PDB entry 6ZTZ | electron microscopy, 6.50 A resolution (low resolution: residue-level contacts below are approximate; hydrogen-bond / salt-bridge calls are withheld) | chains L and M of the 11 polymer chains in the assembly

# Chain L (and M)
Protein: Outer capsid protein mu-1
Organism: Reovirus sp
Notes: chain M of this document is another copy of the same molecule, construct and numbering; everything in this record applies to it too
UniProtKB: P11077 (MU1_REOVL); residue numbers follow UniProt; this construct covers 10-71, 97-675
Sequence (641 residues; numbered 10 to 675; 25 numbers in that range are skipped by the numbering (no residue carries them; nothing is unmodelled there); the number before each row is that of its first residue):
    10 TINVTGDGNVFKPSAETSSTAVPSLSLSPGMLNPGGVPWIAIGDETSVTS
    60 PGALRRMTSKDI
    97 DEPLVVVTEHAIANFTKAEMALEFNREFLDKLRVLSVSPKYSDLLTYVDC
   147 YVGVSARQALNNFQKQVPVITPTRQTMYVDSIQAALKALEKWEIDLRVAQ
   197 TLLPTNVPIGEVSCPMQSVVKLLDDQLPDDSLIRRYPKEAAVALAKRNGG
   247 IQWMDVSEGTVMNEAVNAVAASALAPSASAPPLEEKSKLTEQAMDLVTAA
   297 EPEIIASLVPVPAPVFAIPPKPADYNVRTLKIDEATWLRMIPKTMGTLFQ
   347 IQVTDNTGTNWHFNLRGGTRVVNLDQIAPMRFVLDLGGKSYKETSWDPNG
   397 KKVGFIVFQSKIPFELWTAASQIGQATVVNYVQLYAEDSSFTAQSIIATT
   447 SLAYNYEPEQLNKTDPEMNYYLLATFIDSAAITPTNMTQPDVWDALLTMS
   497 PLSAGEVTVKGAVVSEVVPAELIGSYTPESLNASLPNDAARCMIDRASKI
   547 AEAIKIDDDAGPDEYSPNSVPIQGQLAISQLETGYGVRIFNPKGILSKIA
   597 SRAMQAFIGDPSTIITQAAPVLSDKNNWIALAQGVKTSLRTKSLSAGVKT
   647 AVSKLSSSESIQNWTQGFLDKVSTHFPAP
Sequence notes: conflict L344 (Pro in P11077), F359 (Leu in P11077)

# Interface between chain L and chain M
Pairs across the interface (126; chain L residue first):
  V31(L) with G39(M)
  P32(L) with P38(M); G39(M)
  S33(L) with G39(M)
  L34(L) with G39(M); M40(M)
  K113(L) with G39(M); M40(M)
  M116(L) with G44(M); G45(M); V150(M); Q154(M)
  E119(L) with V150(M); Q154(M)
  F120(L) with V150(M)
  R122(L) with S151(M); R153(M); Q154(M); N157(M)
  E123(L) with P60(M)
  K127(L) with T58(M)
  V133(L) with N157(M)
  S134(L) with Q154(M); N157(M)
  K136(L) with N157(M)
  M258(L) with D97(M); P99(M)
  E260(L) with V46(M); R65(M)
  A261(L) with R65(M)
  V262(L) with N42(M); P43(M); G45(M); V46(M)
  N263(L) with N42(M)
  V265(L) with F111(M); Q171(M)
  A266(L) with L41(M)
  S268(L) with Q171(M)
  A271(L) with Q179(M)
  P272(L) with Q179(M)
  S273(L) with Q179(M); K183(M)
  A274(L) with K183(M)
  S275(L) with K183(M)
  E280(L) with L36(M); P38(M)
  S283(L) with S33(M); L36(M)
  K284(L) with L34(M); L36(M)
  T286(L) with P32(M)
  E297(L) with K650(M)
  E299(L) with K650(M); S653(M)
  I300(L) with K650(M)
  A302(L) with S653(M)
  S303(L) with S653(M)
  V307(L) with S649(M)
  P308(L) with K645(M)
  R377(L) with T609(M); A614(M)
  E433(L) with K339(M)
  S435(L) with R324(M)
  S436(L) with R324(M); P486(M); D487(M); D490(M)
  F437(L) with K385(M); S386(M); D490(M)
  T438(L) with K388(M); T484(M)
  I442(L) with R324(M)
  I443(L) with R324(M); T325(M)
  A444(L) with T325(M); L326(M)
  T445(L) with T325(M); E525(M)
  T446(L) with E525(M)
  S447(L) with E525(M); N528(M)
  N451(L) with A614(M)
  S496(L) with D606(M)
  P497(L) with G605(M); D606(M)
  L498(L) with Q601(M); G605(M); D606(M)
  D553(L) with R193(M)
  P563(L) with I190(M); V194(M); T197(M)
  V566(L) with T197(M); L198(M)
  P567(L) with T197(M)
  L577(L) with H671(M)
  K589(L) with Q222(M); L223(M); D225(M)
  N622(L) with W660(M)
  I625(L) with I657(M); W660(M)
  A626(L) with W660(M)
  S634(L) with R193(M)
  R636(L) with S27(M); S28(M); T29(M); A30(M); L270(M)
  T637(L) with S28(M); A30(M)
  K638(L) with A30(M); V31(M); P32(M); R193(M)
  S639(L) with A30(M); V31(M); P32(M); F120(M)
  L640(L) with P32(M); L182(M)
  S641(L) with E186(M); E189(M)
  A642(L) with E186(M)
Interface residues without a listed pair, chain L (91 interface residues in all): S35, A109, N110, S132, N259, A269, L270, A276, L279, D291, T294, P298, V311, S499, A500, Y561, S562, A573, Q629, L635
Interface residues without a listed pair, chain M (85 interface residues in all): S37, E98, F159, D176, A180, P200, P224, K284, Y387, P524, A602, I604, T612, Q613, T646

# In short
91 residues of chain L and 85 residues of chain M are in contact.
Chain L and chain M are both Outer capsid protein mu-1 (Reovirus sp); the structure, Assembly intermediates of
orthoreovirus captured in the cell, was determined by electron microscopy, deposited together with 6XF7, 6XF8,
6ZTS and 6ZTY.
